7LPO - chain A; structure by X-ray diffraction, 2.13 A resolution.

[Chain A]
Name: Cytoplasmic protein
Source organism: Cryptococcus neoformans var. grubii serotype A (strain H99 / ATCC 208821 / CBS 10515 / FGSC 9487)
UniProtKB: J9W473 (J9W473_CRYNH); numbering as in UniProt; present here: 1-721, 778-851
Sequence (797 residues; numbered 0 to 851; 55 numbers in that range are skipped by the numbering (no residue carries them; nothing is unmodelled there); the number before each row is that of its first residue; numbering starts at 0):
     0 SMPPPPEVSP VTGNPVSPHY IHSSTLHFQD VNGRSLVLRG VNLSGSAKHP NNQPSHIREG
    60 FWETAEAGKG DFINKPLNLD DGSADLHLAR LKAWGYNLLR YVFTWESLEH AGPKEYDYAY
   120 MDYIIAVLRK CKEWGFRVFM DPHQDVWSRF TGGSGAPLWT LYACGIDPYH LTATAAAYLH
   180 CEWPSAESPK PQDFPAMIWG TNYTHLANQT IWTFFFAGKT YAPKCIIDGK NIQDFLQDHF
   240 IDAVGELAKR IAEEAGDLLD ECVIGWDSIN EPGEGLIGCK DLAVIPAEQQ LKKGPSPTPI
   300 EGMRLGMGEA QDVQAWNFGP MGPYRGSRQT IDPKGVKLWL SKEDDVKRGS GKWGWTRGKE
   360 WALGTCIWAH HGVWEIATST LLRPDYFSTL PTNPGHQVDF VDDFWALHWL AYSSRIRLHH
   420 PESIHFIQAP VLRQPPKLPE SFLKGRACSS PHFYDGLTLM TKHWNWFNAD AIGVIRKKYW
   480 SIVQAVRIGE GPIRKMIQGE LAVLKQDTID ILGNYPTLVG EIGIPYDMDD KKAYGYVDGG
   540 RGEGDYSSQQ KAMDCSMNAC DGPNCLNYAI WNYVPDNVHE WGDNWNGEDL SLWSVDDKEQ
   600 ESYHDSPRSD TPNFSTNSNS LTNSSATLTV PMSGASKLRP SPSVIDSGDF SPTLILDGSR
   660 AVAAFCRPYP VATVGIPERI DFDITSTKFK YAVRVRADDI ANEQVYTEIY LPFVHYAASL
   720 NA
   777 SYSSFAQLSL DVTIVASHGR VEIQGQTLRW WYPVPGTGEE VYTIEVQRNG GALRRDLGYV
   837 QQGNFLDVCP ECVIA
Unresolved in the structure: 0-1, 599-644, 777-781, 832-851
Differences from the reference sequence: expression tag (0)
Reported in the primary citation:
  - catalytic residues: E270, E520
  - specificity-determining residues: W584
  - mutagenesis - K47A, H142A, D144A, Y453A, W570A, E587A: decreased catalytic activity
  - mutagenesis - L458Q: decreased catalytic activity on erg-glc
  - mutagenesis - L290Q, L431Q, A470Q: unchanged catalytic activity on erg-glc

[Summary]
From the paper: catalytic residues E270 and E520; K47A, H142A and D144A, among others, reduce catalytic
activity; 10 substitutions were tested in all.
Chain A is Cytoplasmic protein (Cryptococcus neoformans var. grubii serotype A (strain H99 / ATCC 208821 / CBS
10515 / FGSC 9487)); the structure, Crystal structure of Cryptococcus neoformans sterylglucosidase 1 with
tris, was determined by X-ray diffraction (same publication as 7LPP and 7LPQ).
